PDB entry 2KBM | solution NMR | chains A and B of the 4 polymer chains in the assembly

# Chain A (and B)
Name: Protein S100-A1
Source organism: Rattus norvegicus
Notes: chain B of this document is another copy of the same molecule, construct and numbering; everything in this record applies to it too
Reference sequence: P35467 (S10A1_RAT); residues 1-93 here correspond to UniProt positions 2-94 (UniProt number = residue number + 1)
Sequence (93 residues; each row starts with the number of its first residue):
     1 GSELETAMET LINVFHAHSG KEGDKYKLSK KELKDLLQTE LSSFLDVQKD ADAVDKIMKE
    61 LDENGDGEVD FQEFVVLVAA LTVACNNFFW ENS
Bound ions: Ca2+ site 1: Ser19, Asp24, Lys27, Glu32; Ca2+ site 2: Leu61, Asp62, Asp66, Glu68, Glu73
Curated features (UniProtKB/Swiss-Prot):
  - binding site (Ca(2+)): Lys27, Glu32, Asp62, Asn64, Asp66, Glu68, Glu73
  - modified residue: Cys85 (S-nitrosocysteine)

# How chain A and chain B interact
Pairs across the interface - 38 pairs, chain A then chain B:
  Ser2(A) - Glu40(B)
  Glu3(A) - Thr10(B)
  Glu3(A) - Val14(B)
  Glu3(A) - Glu40(B)
  Leu4(A) - Leu11(B)
  Leu4(A) - Leu36(B)
  Leu4(A) - Glu40(B)
  Ala7(A) - Ala7(B)
  Ala7(A) - Leu11(B)
  Met8(A) - Phe44(B)
  Met8(A) - Thr82(B)
  Met8(A) - Cys85(B)
  Thr10(A) - Glu3(B)
  Leu11(A) - Leu4(B)
  Leu11(A) - Ala7(B)
  Ile12(A) - Thr82(B)
  Val14(A) - Glu3(B)
  Tyr26(A) - Asn86(B)
  Tyr26(A) - Asn87(B)
  Leu36(A) - Leu4(B)
  Glu40(A) - Ser2(B)
  Glu40(A) - Glu3(B)
  Glu40(A) - Leu4(B)
  Phe44(A) - Met8(B)
  Phe71(A) - Val83(B)
  Gln72(A) - Val83(B)
  Val75(A) - Ala79(B)
  Val75(A) - Val83(B)
  Ala79(A) - Val75(B)
  Ala79(A) - Ala79(B)
  Thr82(A) - Met8(B)
  Thr82(A) - Ile12(B)
  Val83(A) - Phe71(B)
  Val83(A) - Gln72(B)
  Val83(A) - Val75(B)
  Cys85(A) - Met8(B)
  Asn86(A) - Tyr26(B)
  Asn87(A) - Tyr26(B)
Also at the interface, not in a pair above, chain A (25 interface residues in all): Glu5, Leu41, Phe74
Also at the interface, not in a pair above, chain B (25 interface residues in all): Glu5, Leu41, Phe74

# Overview
The chain A/chain B interface involves 25 residues from each chain. The Ca2+ site 1 is built by Ser19(A),
Asp24(A), Lys27(A) and Glu32(A). The Ca2+ site 2 is built by Leu61(A), Asp62(A), Asp66(A), Glu68(A) and
Glu73(A). From UniProt: 7 Ca2+-binding residues on chain A.
Both chains are Protein S100-A1 (Rattus norvegicus). Entry 2KBM (Ca-S100A1 interacting with TRTK12) was
determined by solution NMR.
